7FK6 - chains A and B; structure by X-ray diffraction, 1.61 A resolution.

[Chain A]
Name: Pre-mRNA-splicing factor 8
Source organism: Saccharomyces cerevisiae S288C
Reference sequence: P33334 (PRP8_YEAST); residue numbers follow UniProt; this construct covers 1836-2090
Amino-acid sequence (258 residues; numbered 1833 to 2090; the number before each row is that of its first residue):
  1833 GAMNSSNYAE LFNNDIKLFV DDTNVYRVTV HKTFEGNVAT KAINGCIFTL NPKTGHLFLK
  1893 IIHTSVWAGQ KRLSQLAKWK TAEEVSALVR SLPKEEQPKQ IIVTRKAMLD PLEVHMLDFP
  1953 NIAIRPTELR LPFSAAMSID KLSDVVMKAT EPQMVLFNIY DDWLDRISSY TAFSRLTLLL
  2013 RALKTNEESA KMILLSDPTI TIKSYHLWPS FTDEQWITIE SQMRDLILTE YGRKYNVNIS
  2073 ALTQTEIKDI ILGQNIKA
Unresolved in the structure: 2070-2090
Construct notes: expression tag (1833-1835)
UniProt features mapped onto this chain:
  - mutagenesis: Asp1853 (D1853A: Alters protein folding. Severely impaired growth. Strongly reduced growth at 35 degrees Celsius; when associated with A-1854; D1853N: Reduced growth at 30 degrees Celsius ...), Asp1854 (D1854A: Reduced growth at 30 degrees Celsius. Strongly reduced growth at 16 degrees Celsius. Strongly reduced growth at 35 degrees Celsius; when associated with A-1853 ...), Thr1855 (T1855A: Reduced growth at 30 degrees Celsius. Strongly reduced growth at 16 degrees Celsius), Thr1936 (T1936A: Reduced growth at 30 degrees Celsius. Strongly reduced growth at 16 degrees Celsius), Arg1937 (R1937K: Severely impaired growth. Reduced growth at 30 degrees Celsius. Strongly reduced growth at 16 degrees Celsius)
Residues lining bound ligands: WE5 (methyl (3R)-5-oxo-1-phenylpyrrolidine-3-carboxylate): His1888, Leu1889, Phe1890, Leu1988, Phe1989, Asn1990

[Chain B]
Name: A1 cistron-splicing factor AAR2
Source organism: Saccharomyces cerevisiae S288C
Reference sequence: P32357 (AAR2_YEAST); aligned to UniProt positions 1-317 over residues 1-317
Amino-acid sequence (308 residues; numbered -3 to 317; 13 numbers in that range are skipped by the numbering (no residue carries them; nothing is unmodelled there); the number before each row is that of its first residue; numbers below 1 keep their minus sign (Gly-3 is residue -3)):
    -3 GAMAMNTVPF TSAPIEVTIG IDQYSFNVKE NQPFHGIKDI PIGHVHVIHF QHADNSSMRY
    57 GYWFDCRMGN FYIQYDPKDG LYKMMEERDG AKFENIVHNF KERQMMVSYP KIDEDDTWYN
   117 LTEFVQMDKI RKIVRKDENQ FSYVDSSMTT VQENEL
   166 SSSSSDPAHS LNYTVINFKS REAIRPGHEM EDFLDKSYYL NTVMLQGIFK NSSNYFGELQ
   226 FAFLNAMFFG NYGSSLQWHA MIELICSSAT VPKHMLDKLD EILYYQIKTL PEQYSDILLN
   286 ERVWNICLYS SFQKNSLHNT EKIMENKYPE LL
Unresolved in the structure: -3 to 0, 166-169
Construct notes: expression tag (-3 to 0); conflict Ser166 (Leu153 in P32357), Ser167 (Lys154 in P32357), Ser170 (Asp in P32357)
UniProt features mapped onto this chain:
  - region: Leu261 to Ile282 (Leucine-zipper)
  - modified residue: Ser253 (Phosphoserine), Thr274 (Phosphothreonine)

[How chain A and chain B interact]
Residue-residue contacts - 17 pairs, chain A then chain B:
  Gln1907(A) - Met195(B)
  Gln1907(A) - Leu199(B)
  Leu1908(A) - Met195(B)  hydrophobic
  Trp1911(A) - Glu194(B)
  Trp1911(A) - Met195(B)  hydrophobic
  Trp1911(A) - Phe198(B)  hydrophobic
  Asp1942(A) - Lys184(B)  salt bridge
  Asp1942(A) - Phe198(B)
  Glu1945(A) - Lys184(B)  salt bridge
  Val1946(A) - Ile189(B)  hydrophobic
  Val1946(A) - Glu194(B)
  Val1946(A) - Phe198(B)  hydrophobic
  His1947(A) - Glu194(B)  salt bridge
  Leu1949(A) - Lys184(B)
  Leu1949(A) - Ser185(B)
  Leu1949(A) - Arg186(B)
  Asp1950(A) - Arg186(B)  salt bridge

[Overview]
The interface between chain A and chain B involves 9 residues on one side and 8 on the other; the contacts
include 4 salt bridges. Polar pairs include Asp1942(A)-Lys184(B), Glu1945(A)-Lys184(B) and
His1947(A)-Glu194(B). Bound to chain A: compound WE5.
Here chain A is Pre-mRNA-splicing factor 8 and chain B is A1 cistron-splicing factor AAR2, both from
Saccharomyces cerevisiae S288C. Entry 7FK6 (PanDDA analysis group deposition -- Aar2/RNaseH in complex with
fragment P04B02 from the F2X-Universal Library) was determined by X-ray diffraction together with 5ST0, 5ST1,
5ST2, 5ST3, 5ST4, 5ST5 and 248 further entries from the same study.
